Entry 2HLD (X-ray diffraction, 2.80 A resolution); this record covers chains B and F of the 9 polymer chains in the assembly.

[Chain B]
Name: ATP synthase alpha chain, mitochondrial
Organism: Saccharomyces cerevisiae
Notes: EC 3.6.3.14
UniProtKB: P07251 (ATPA_YEAST); residues 1-510 here correspond to UniProt positions 36-545 (UniProt number = residue number + 35)
Chain sequence (510 residues; row label = number of the first residue in the row):
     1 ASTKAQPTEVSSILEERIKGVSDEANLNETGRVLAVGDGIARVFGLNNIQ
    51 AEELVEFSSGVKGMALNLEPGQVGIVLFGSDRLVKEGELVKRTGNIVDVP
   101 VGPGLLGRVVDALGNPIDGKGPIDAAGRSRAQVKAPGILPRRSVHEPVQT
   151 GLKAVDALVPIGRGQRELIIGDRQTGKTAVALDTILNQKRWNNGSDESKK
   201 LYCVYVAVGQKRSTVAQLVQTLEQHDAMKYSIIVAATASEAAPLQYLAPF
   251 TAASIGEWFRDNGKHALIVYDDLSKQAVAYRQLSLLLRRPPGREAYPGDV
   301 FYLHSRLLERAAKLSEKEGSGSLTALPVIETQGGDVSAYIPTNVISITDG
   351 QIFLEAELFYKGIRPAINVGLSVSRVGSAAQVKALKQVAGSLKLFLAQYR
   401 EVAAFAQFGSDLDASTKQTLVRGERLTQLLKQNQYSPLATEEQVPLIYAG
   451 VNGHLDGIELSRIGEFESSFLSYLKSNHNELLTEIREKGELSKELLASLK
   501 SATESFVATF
Unresolved in the structure: 1-24, 408-409, 510
Metal / ion sites: Mg2+: T178 (together with AMP-PNP)
Residues lining bound ligands:
  - AMP-PNP (ANP; phosphoaminophosphonic acid-adenylate ester), molecule 1: D172, R173, Q174, T175, G176, K177, T178, A179, E330, F359, R364, P365, Q432, N433, Q434
  - AMP-PNP (ANP), molecule 2: I345, S346, V373, R375
From the paper describing this entry:
  - catalytic residues: R375 (citing earlier work)
  - binding site for AMP-PNP: S374, R375
  - binding site for phosphate ion: R375

[Chain F]
Name: ATP synthase beta chain, mitochondrial
Organism: Saccharomyces cerevisiae
Notes: EC 3.6.3.14
UniProtKB: P00830 (ATPB_YEAST); residues 1-478 here correspond to UniProt positions 34-511 (UniProt number = residue number + 33)
Chain sequence (478 residues; each row starts with the number of its first residue):
     1 ASAAQSTPITGKVTAVIGAIVDVHFEQSELPAILNALEIKTPQGKLVLEV
    51 AQHLGENTVRTIAMDGTEGLVRGEKVLDTGGPISVPVGRETLGRIINVIG
   101 EPIDERGPIKSKLRKPIHADPPSFAEQSTSAEILETGIKVVDLLAPYARG
   151 GKIGLFGGAGVGKTVFIQELINNIAKAHGGFSVFTGVGERTREGNDLYRE
   201 MKETGVINLEGESKVALVFGQMNEPPGARARVALTGLTIAEYFRDEEGQD
   251 VLLFIDNIFRFTQAGSEVSALLGRIPSAVGYQPTLATDMGLLQERITTTK
   301 KGSVTSVQAVYVPADDLTDPAPATTFAHLDATTVLSRGISELGIYPAVDP
   351 LDSKSRLLDAAVVGQEHYDVASKVQETLQTYKSLQDIIAILGMDELSEQD
   401 KLTVERARKIQRFLSQPFAVAEVFTGIPGKLVRLKDTVASFKAVLEGKYD
   451 NIPEHAFYMVGGIEDVVAKAEKLAAEAN
Unresolved in the structure: 1-6, 476-478
Metal / ion sites: Mg2+: T164 (together with AMP-PNP)
Residues lining bound ligands: AMP-PNP (ANP; phosphoaminophosphonic acid-adenylate ester): G158, A159, G160, V161, G162, K163, T164, V165, E189, R190, Y311, Y345, F418, A421, F424, T425
From the paper describing this entry:
  - catalytic residues: E189, R190 (citing earlier work)
  - binding site for AMP-PNP: K163, R190
  - binding site for phosphate ion: K163, R190, D256, N257, R260
  - catalytic residues: K163 (proposed by the authors, not directly observed)

[How chain B and chain F interact]
Contacting residue pairs - 101 pairs, chain B then chain F:
  G45(B) with R72(F), hydrogen bond (backbone-side chain)
  L46(B) with R72(F), hydrogen bond (backbone-side chain)
  N47(B) with V71(F); R72(F)
  N48(B) with V71(F)
  I49(B) with L70(F); V71(F)
  Q50(B) with G69(F), hydrogen bond (side chain-backbone); L70(F); V71(F)
  A51(B) with V16(F), hydrophobic; T67(F); E68(F); G69(F), hydrogen bond (backbone-backbone); L70(F), hydrogen bond (backbone-backbone)
  E52(B) with E68(F)
  L66(B) with V16(F)
  N67(B) with V16(F); I17(F)
  L68(B) with A15(F); V16(F), hydrogen bond (backbone-backbone); L70(F); R72(F)
  E69(B) with T14(F); R72(F), hydrogen bond (backbone-side chain)
  P70(B) with T14(F)
  Q72(B) with R72(F)
  V73(B) with R72(F)
  I96(B) with G69(F)
  K134(B) with D65(F), salt bridge; E224(F), salt bridge
  A135(B) with N223(F), hydrogen bond (backbone-side chain)
  P136(B) with T191(F)
  G137(B) with T191(F)
  I138(B) with I95(F), hydrophobic; T191(F); G194(F); N195(F), hydrogen bond (backbone-side chain); F219(F), hydrophobic
  L139(B) with D104(F); E105(F); Y198(F), hydrophobic
  R141(B) with T191(F); N195(F), hydrogen bond (backbone-side chain)
  R142(B) with R199(F)
  S143(B) with R199(F)
  R166(B) with R190(F); R192(F)
  R289(B) with L271(F)
  P290(B) with A270(F); P276(F), hydrophobic
  G292(B) with V279(F)
  R293(B) with A314(F); D316(F), salt bridge; D319(F), salt bridge
  G298(B) with E267(F)
  D299(B) with E267(F)
  F301(B) with M222(F), hydrophobic; R260(F); Q263(F)
  Y302(B) with E224(F); P225(F); R229(F); E267(F)
  S305(B) with M222(F), hydrogen bond (side chain-backbone)
  R306(B) with M222(F)
  E309(B) with E189(F); R190(F); T191(F), hydrogen bond; M222(F); N223(F)
  K317(B) with E105(F), salt bridge
  S337(B) with A314(F); D315(F), hydrogen bond
  Y339(B) with A314(F)
  T342(B) with A159(F); Y311(F), hydrogen bond (backbone-side chain); A314(F)
  N343(B) with Y311(F)
  I345(B) with A159(F), hydrophobic; R190(F), hydrogen bond (backbone-side chain)
  S346(B) with A159(F); R190(F), hydrogen bond (backbone-side chain); M222(F); R260(F), hydrogen bond; Y311(F)
  I347(B) with R190(F), hydrogen bond (backbone-side chain); M222(F), hydrophobic
  T348(B) with R190(F), hydrogen bond (backbone-side chain)
  D349(B) with R190(F), salt bridge; R192(F), salt bridge
  L371(B) with E341(F)
  S374(B) with F424(F)
  R375(B) with G160(F); R190(F); F424(F)
  V376(B) with R192(F)
  S378(B) with V423(F)
  L394(B) with T425(F)
  Q398(B) with H455(F)
  E401(B) with L342(F)
Other interface residues (no listed pair), chain B (60 interface residues in all): G71, R130, P291, A338, V373
Other interface residues (no listed pair), chain F (57 interface residues in all): G18, I103, G188, E193, P226, S266, G280, P313, R337

[Summary]
60 residues of chain B and 57 residues of chain F are in contact; the contacts include 19 hydrogen bonds and 7
salt bridges. Polar contacts include K134(B)-D65(F), K134(B)-E224(F) and R293(B)-D316(F). From the paper:
catalytic residues R375(B) and E189(F) among others; a binding site for phosphate ion at R375(B) and K163(F)
among others.
Here chain B is ATP synthase alpha chain, mitochondrial and chain F is ATP synthase beta chain, mitochondrial,
both from Saccharomyces cerevisiae. Entry 2HLD (Crystal structure of yeast mitochondrial F1-ATPase) was
determined by X-ray diffraction.
